8QMA - chains A and B of the 19 polymer chains in the assembly; structure by electron microscopy, 3.50 A resolution.

# Chain A
Name: DNA-directed RNA polymerase subunit beta
From: Sinapis alba
Notes: EC 2.7.7.6
Reference sequence: A0A6C0M5W1 (A0A6C0M5W1_SINAL); numbering as in UniProt (aligned over 1-1072)
Chain sequence (1072 residues; row label = number of the first residue in the row):
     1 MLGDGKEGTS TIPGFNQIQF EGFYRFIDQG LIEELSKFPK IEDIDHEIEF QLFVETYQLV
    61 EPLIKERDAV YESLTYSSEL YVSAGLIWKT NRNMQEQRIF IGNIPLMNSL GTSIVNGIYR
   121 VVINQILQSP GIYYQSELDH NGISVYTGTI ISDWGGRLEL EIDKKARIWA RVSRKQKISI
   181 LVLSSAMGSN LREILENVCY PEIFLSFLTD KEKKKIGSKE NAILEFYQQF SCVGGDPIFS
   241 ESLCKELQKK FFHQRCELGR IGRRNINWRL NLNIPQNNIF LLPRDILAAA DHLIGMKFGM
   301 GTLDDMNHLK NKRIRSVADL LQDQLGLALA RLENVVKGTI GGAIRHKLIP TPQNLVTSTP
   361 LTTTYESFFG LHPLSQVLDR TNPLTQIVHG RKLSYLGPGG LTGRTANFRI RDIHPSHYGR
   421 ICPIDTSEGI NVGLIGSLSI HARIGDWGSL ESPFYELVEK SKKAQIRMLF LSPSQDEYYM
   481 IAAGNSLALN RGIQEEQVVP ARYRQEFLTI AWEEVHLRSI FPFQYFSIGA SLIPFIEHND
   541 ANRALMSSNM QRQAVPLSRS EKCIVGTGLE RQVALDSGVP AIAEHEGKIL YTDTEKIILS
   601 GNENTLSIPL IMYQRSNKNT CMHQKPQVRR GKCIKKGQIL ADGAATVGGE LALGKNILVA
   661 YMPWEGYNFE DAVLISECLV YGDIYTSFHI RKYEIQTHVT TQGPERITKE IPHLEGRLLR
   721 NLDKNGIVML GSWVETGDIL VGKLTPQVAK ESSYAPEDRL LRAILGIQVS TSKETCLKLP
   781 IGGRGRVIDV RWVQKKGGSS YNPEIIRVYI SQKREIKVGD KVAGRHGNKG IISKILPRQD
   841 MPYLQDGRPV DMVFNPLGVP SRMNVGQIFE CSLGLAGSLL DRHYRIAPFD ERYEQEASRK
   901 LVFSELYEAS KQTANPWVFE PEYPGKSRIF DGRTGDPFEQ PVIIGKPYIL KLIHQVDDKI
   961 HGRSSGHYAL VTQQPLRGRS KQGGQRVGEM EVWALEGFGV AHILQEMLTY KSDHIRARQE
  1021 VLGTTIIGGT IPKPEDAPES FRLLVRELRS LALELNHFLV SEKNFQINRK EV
Not modelled in the structure: 1-8, 139-143, 209-257, 398-434, 612-623, 692-809, 955-984, 1013-1036

# Chain B
Name: DNA-directed RNA polymerase subunit beta''
From: Sinapis alba
Reference sequence: A0A6C0M829 (A0A6C0M829_SINAL); residues 1-1373 here = UniProt positions 1-1373
Chain sequence (1373 residues; row label = number of the first residue in the row):
     1 MAERANLVFH NKVIDGTAIK RLISRLIDHF GMAYTSHILD QVKTLGFQQA TATSISLGID
    61 DLLTIPSKGW LVQDAEQQSL ILEKHHHYGN VHAVEKLRQS IEIWYATSEY LRQEMNPNFR
   121 MTDPFNPVHM MSFSGARGNA SQVHQLVGMR GLMSDPQGQM IDLPIQSNLR EGLSLTEYII
   181 SCYGARKGVV DTAVRTSDAG YLTRRLVEVV QHIVVRRTDC GTIRGISVSP RNKSRMMSER
   241 IFIQTLIGRV LADDIYIGSR CVAFRNQDLG IGLVNRFITF GTQSISIRTP FTCRSTSWIC
   301 RLCYGRSPTH GDLVELGEAV GIIAGQSIGE PGTQLTLRTF HTGGVFTGGT AEHVRAPYNG
   361 KIKFNEDLVH PTRTRHGHPA FLCYIDLSVI IESEDIIHSV TIPPKSFLLV QNDQYVESEQ
   421 VIAEIREGTY TFHFKERVRK YIYSDSEGEM HWSTDVSHAP EFTYSNVHLL PKTSHLWILS
   481 GGSCGSSLIL FSIHKDQDQM NIPFLSVERK SISSLSVNND QVSQKFFSSD FSDKKKSGIP
   541 NYSELNGIVG TSHYNFIYSA IFHENSDLLA KRRRNRFLIP FQSIQEQEQE KEFIPHSGIS
   601 VEIPINGIFR RNSIFAFFDD PRYRRKSSGI LKYGTLKADS IIQKEDMIEY RGVQKFKTKY
   661 EMKVDRFFFI PEEVHILPES SAIMVENYSI IGVDTRITLN IRSQVGGLIR VERKKKRIEL
   721 KIFSGDIHFP DKTDKISRHS GILIPPGRGK TNSKESKNLK NWIYVQRITP TKKKFFVLVR
   781 PVATYEIADS INLATLFPKD LFREKDNIQL RVFNYILYGN GKPTRGISDT SIQLVRTCLV
   841 LNWDQDNKNS SLEEVRAFFV EVNTKGLIRD FIRIGLVKSH ISYIRKRNNP PDSGLISADS
   901 MNPFYSISPK AGILHQSLRQ NHGTIRMFLN RNKESQSLLI LSSSNCFRIG PFNHVKYHNV
   961 INQSIKKKPL ITIKNSSGPL GTAIQISNFY SFLPLLTYNQ ISVIKYLQLD NFKYIFQVIH
  1021 SYLIDENGRI FNLDPYSNLV LNPFKLNWYF LHQNYNNNYC EETSTIISLG QFFCENVCIA
  1081 KKEPYLKSGQ VLIVQRDSVV IRSAKPYLAT PGAKVHGHYR EILYEGDTLV TFIYEKSRSG
  1141 DITQGLPKVE QVLEVRSIDS ISLNLEKRIK GWNRCITRIL GIPWGFLIGA ELTIVQSRIS
  1201 LVNKIQKVYR SQGVQIHNRH IEIIVRQITS KVLVSEEGMS NVFLPGELIG LLRAERTGRA
  1261 LEEAICYRAV LLGITRASLN TQSFISEASF QETARVLAKA ALRGRIDWLK GLKENVVLGG
  1321 VIPAGTGFNK GLVHCSRQHT NILLEKKTKN LSLLEGDMRD ILFYHREFCD SSI
Not modelled in the structure: 1-5, 154-160, 231-238, 337-350, 426-434, 485-488, 504-557, 583-593, 619-792, 813-837, 845-851, 878-920, 953-972, 1059-1063, 1137-1148, 1330-1373
Bound ions: Zn2+: Cys220, Cys293, Cys300, Cys303

# Chain A / chain B interface
Residue-residue contacts (123; chain A residue first):
  Tyr200(A) with Tyr464(B)
  Glu202(A) with Tyr464(B)
  Ile203(A) with Tyr464(B), hydrophobic
  Phe298(A) with Phe462(B), hydrophobic; Thr463(B); Tyr464(B); Ser465(B)
  Gly299(A) with His1116(B)
  Met300(A) with Tyr464(B); Ser465(B); Asn466(B)
  Val498(A) with Leu80(B), hydrophobic
  Pro500(A) with Leu163(B), hydrophobic
  Tyr503(A) with Gly1126(B)
  Arg504(A) with Tyr443(B); Gly1126(B)
  Glu506(A) with Asp162(B); Lys440(B), salt bridge
  Phe507(A) with Asp162(B); Leu163(B), hydrophobic; Thr176(B); Ile180(B), hydrophobic
  Leu508(A) with Leu163(B)
  Thr509(A) with Glu83(B)
  Glu514(A) with His87(B), salt bridge; Asp445(B)
  His516(A) with Glu1125(B), salt bridge
  Tyr525(A) with Leu175(B), hydrophobic
  Phe526(A) with Tyr178(B), hydrophobic
  Ile536(A) with Tyr178(B), hydrogen bond (backbone-side chain)
  Glu537(A) with Leu169(B); Gly172(B); Leu173(B), hydrogen bond (backbone-backbone)
  His538(A) with Leu169(B), hydrogen bond (side chain-backbone); Arg170(B), hydrogen bond (side chain-backbone); Glu171(B); Gly172(B), hydrogen bond (side chain-backbone)
  Asn539(A) with Leu169(B); Tyr178(B), hydrogen bond (backbone-side chain)
  Asp540(A) with Arg150(B), salt bridge; Leu169(B)
  Ala541(A) with Tyr178(B); Ser181(B); Cys182(B), hydrophobic
  Asn542(A) with Ala185(B)
  Ala544(A) with Tyr178(B)
  Tyr661(A) with Ser56(B), hydrogen bond (backbone-side chain)
  Met662(A) with Thr51(B); Ser54(B); Ser56(B)
  Pro663(A) with Ala50(B); Thr51(B); Ser54(B); Ile55(B)
  Trp664(A) with Thr51(B), hydrogen bond (backbone-side chain)
  Glu665(A) with Phe47(B); Thr51(B), hydrogen bond (backbone-side chain)
  Gly666(A) with Phe47(B)
  Pro856(A) with Ile55(B); Ser56(B); Met131(B)
  Leu857(A) with Met131(B), hydrophobic; Ala136(B), hydrophobic; Arg137(B)
  Val859(A) with Leu57(B), hydrophobic
  Pro860(A) with Met131(B), hydrophobic; Leu146(B), hydrophobic
  Ser861(A) with Arg137(B), hydrogen bond
  Met863(A) with Gln142(B); Gln145(B); Leu146(B), hydrophobic; Leu169(B), hydrophobic
  Val865(A) with Leu62(B), hydrophobic
  Ile868(A) with Leu57(B)
  Phe869(A) with Ile59(B), hydrophobic
  Phe889(A) with Leu173(B); Leu175(B), hydrophobic; Tyr178(B), hydrophobic
  Glu891(A) with Glu171(B)
  Glu896(A) with Arg170(B), salt bridge
  Arg899(A) with Asp60(B), salt bridge
  Phe903(A) with Ile59(B), hydrophobic; Asp60(B)
  Lys926(A) with Asp61(B), salt bridge
  Phe938(A) with Thr51(B); Ala52(B)
  Glu939(A) with Ala52(B); Thr53(B)
  Gln940(A) with Ser54(B)
  Pro941(A) with Ser56(B)
  Val942(A) with Ser54(B); Ser56(B)
  Ile943(A) with Ser56(B); Leu57(B)
  Glu989(A) with Arg204(B), salt bridge
  Met990(A) with Gln326(B)
  Trp993(A) with Arg204(B); Val207(B); Ile322(B); Gln326(B)
  Ala994(A) with Gln326(B)
  Glu996(A) with Ala319(B); Ile322(B); Leu1312(B)
  Gly997(A) with Glu318(B); Ile323(B)
  Gly999(A) with Gly1325(B); Thr1326(B), hydrogen bond (backbone-backbone)
  Ala1001(A) with Val1321(B); Ile1322(B), hydrophobic; Thr1326(B)
  His1002(A) with Val1321(B); Thr1326(B)
  Leu1004(A) with Val1316(B), hydrophobic; Ile1322(B), hydrophobic
  Gln1005(A) with Gly1320(B)
  Thr1009(A) with Gly1319(B)
  Pro1038(A) with Leu1318(B)
  Phe1041(A) with Val1317(B); Leu1318(B), hydrophobic
  Leu1048(A) with Leu1297(B), hydrophobic
  Leu1053(A) with Ala1301(B), hydrophobic
  His1057(A) with Leu1318(B)
Other interface residues (no listed pair), chain A (82 interface residues in all): Leu309, Met480, Ala483, Gln505, Pro522, Phe669, Ser872, Gln895, Val902, Val992, Val1000, Val1060
Other interface residues (no listed pair), chain B (78 interface residues in all): Gly58, Gly138, Ile161, Ser174, Ile179, Tyr183, Thr203, Val467, Trp1308, Leu1309, Ala1324

# Overview
82 residues of chain A face 78 of chain B across their interface; the contacts include 11 hydrogen bonds and 8
salt bridges. Polar pairs include Glu506(A)-Lys440(B), Glu514(A)-His87(B) and His516(A)-Glu1125(B). The Zn2+
site is built by Cys220(B), Cys293(B), Cys300(B) and Cys303(B).
Here chain A is DNA-directed RNA polymerase subunit beta and chain B is DNA-directed RNA polymerase subunit
beta'', both from Sinapis alba. Entry 8QMA (Structure of the plastid-encoded RNA polymerase complex (PEP) from
Sinapis alba) was determined by electron microscopy.
